PDB entry 8BTP | electron microscopy, 2.75 A resolution | chains A and I of the 12 polymer chains in the assembly

[Chain A (and I)]
Name: NAD(+) hydrolase ThsA
Source organism: Bacillus cereus MSX-D12
Notes: EC 3.2.2.5; chain I of this document is another copy of the same molecule, construct and numbering; everything in this record applies to it too
UniProtKB: J8G6Z1 (THSA_BACCS); numbering as in UniProt (aligned over 1-476)
Chain sequence (479 residues; numbered -2 to 476; the number before each row is that of its first residue; numbers below 1 keep their minus sign (Ser-2 is residue -2)):
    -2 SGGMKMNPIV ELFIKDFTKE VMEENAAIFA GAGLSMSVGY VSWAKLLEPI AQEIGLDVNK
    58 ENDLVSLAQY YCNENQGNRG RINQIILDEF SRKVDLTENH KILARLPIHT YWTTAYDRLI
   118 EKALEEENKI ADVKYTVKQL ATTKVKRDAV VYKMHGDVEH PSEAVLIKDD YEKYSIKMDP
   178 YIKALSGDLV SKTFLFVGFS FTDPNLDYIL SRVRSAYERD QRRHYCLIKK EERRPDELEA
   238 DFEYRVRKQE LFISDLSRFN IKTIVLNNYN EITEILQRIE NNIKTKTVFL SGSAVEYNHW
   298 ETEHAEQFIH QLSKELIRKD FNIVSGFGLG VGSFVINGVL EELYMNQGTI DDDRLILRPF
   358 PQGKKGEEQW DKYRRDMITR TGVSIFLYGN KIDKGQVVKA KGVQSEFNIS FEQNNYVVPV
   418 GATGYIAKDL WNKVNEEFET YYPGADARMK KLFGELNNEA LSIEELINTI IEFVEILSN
Disordered / not traced: -2 to 1, 343-344
Differences from the reference sequence: expression tag (-2 to 0); engineered mutation Ala112 (Asn in J8G6Z1)
Residues lining bound ligands:
  - etheno-nad (ENA): Gly28, Ala29, Gly30, Leu31, Met33, Ser34, Asn96, Thr111, Gly195, Phe196, Ser197, Thr199, Tyr266, Ile269
  - 1''-3'gc(etheno)ADPR (RK3; (1S,3S,4R,5R,7R,15R,16S,17R)-5-imidazo[2,1-f]purin-3-yl-10,12-bis(oxidanyl)-10,12-bis(oxidanylidene)-2,6,9,11,13,18-hexaoxa-10$l5,12$l5-diphosphatricyclo[13.2.1.03,7]octadecane-4,16,17-triol): Ser288, Gly289, Ser290, Gly323, Phe324, Gly325, Leu326, Phe357, Gln359, Trp367, Arg371, Lys388, Ala397, Lys398, Gly399, Val400, Glu403
UniProt features mapped onto this chain:
  - active site: His152 (Proton acceptor)
  - binding site (NAD(+)): Ala23, Asp114, His152
  - binding site (3'cADPR): Gly289, Ser290, Leu326, Phe357, Arg371, Lys388, Gly399, Glu403
  - mutagenesis: His152 (H152A: Loss of NAD(+) hydrolase activity, does not oligomerize correctly), Arg371 (R371A: No resistance to phage SPO1, no oligomerization in absence of signal, a little bit of dimer seen in response to signal)
From the paper describing this entry:
  - mutagenesis - N112A: decreased catalytic activity
  - mutagenesis - N72A/Q73A/N75A, R216A/D217A/R220A, R371A, E403A: decreased catalytic activity on 1"-3' gcADPR

[How chain A and chain I interact]
Residue-residue contacts - 27 pairs, chain A then chain I:
  Gln49(A) with Leu9(I)
  Glu50(A) with Leu9(I); Arg220(I), salt bridge; Lys259(I)
  Tyr68(A) with Arg220(I), hydrogen bond
  Asn72(A) with Arg220(I), hydrogen bond; Ser254(I)
  Gln73(A) with Ser251(I), hydrogen bond; Ser254(I); Arg255(I)
  Gly74(A) with Arg216(I)
  Asn75(A) with Glu215(I); Arg216(I); Gln218(I); Ser254(I), hydrogen bond (side chain-backbone); Asn257(I)
  Arg76(A) with Arg216(I), hydrogen bond (backbone-backbone)
  Gly77(A) with Arg216(I); Gln218(I)
  Arg78(A) with Asp13(I), salt bridge; Arg220(I)
  Asn80(A) with Asp217(I), hydrogen bond
  Gln81(A) with Arg219(I), hydrogen bond
  Ser159(A) with Asp217(I)
  Ile164(A) with Arg216(I)
  Asp166(A) with Arg216(I), salt bridge
  Asp167(A) with Arg216(I), salt bridge
Other interface residues (no listed pair), chain I (14 interface residues in all): Tyr222

[Overview]
The interface between chain A and chain I involves 16 residues on one side and 14 on the other; the contacts
include 7 hydrogen bonds and 4 salt bridges. Polar pairs include Glu50(A)-Arg220(I), Arg78(A)-Asp13(I) and
Asp166(A)-Arg216(I). The paper reports that N72A/Q73A/N75A, R216A/D217A/R220A and R371A of chain A, among
others, reduce catalytic activity on 1"-3' gcADPR; N112A of chain A reduces catalytic activity.
Chain A and chain I are both NAD(+) hydrolase ThsA (Bacillus cereus MSX-D12); the structure, Helical structure
of BcThsA in complex with 1''-3'gc(etheno)ADPR, was determined by electron microscopy together with 8BTN and
8BTO from the same study.
